8U03 - chains H and L of the 3 polymer chains in the assembly; structure by X-ray diffraction, 2.72 A resolution.

== Chain H ==
Name: 10E8-NGS-03 Fab heavy chain
From: Homo sapiens
Notes: antibody fragment or engineered binder
Amino-acid sequence (232 residues; row label = number of the first residue in the row; a row labelled like 52A-52C holds insertion residues (52A, then the next letters in order)):
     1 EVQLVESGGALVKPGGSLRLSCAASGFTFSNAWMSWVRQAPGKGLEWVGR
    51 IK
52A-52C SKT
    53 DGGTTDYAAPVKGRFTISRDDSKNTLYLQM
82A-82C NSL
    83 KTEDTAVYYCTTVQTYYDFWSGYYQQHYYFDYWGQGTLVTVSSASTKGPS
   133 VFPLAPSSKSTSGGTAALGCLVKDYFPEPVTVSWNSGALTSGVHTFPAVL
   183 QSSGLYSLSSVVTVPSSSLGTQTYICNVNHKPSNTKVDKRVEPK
Disulfide bonds: Cys22-Cys92, Cys152-Cys208

== Chain L ==
Name: 10E8-NGS-03 Fab Light Chain
From: Homo sapiens
Notes: antibody fragment or engineered binder
Amino-acid sequence (211 residues; row label = number of the first residue in the row; a row labelled like 94A-94C holds insertion residues (94A, then the next letters in order)):
     3 ELTQDPAVSVALGQTVRITCQGDSLRSYYASWYQQKPGQAPVLVIYGKNN
    53 RPSGIPDRFSGSSSGNTASLTITGAQAEDEADYYCNSRDSSG
94A-94C NHL
    95 WVFGGGTKLTVLGQPKAAPSVTLFPPSSEELQANKATLVCLISDFYPGAV
   145 TVAWKADSSPVKAGVETTTPSKQSNNKYAASSYLSLTPEQWKSHRSYSCQ
   195 VTHEGSTVEKTVAPTE
Disulfide bonds: Cys22-Cys87, Cys134-Cys193

== Chain H / chain L interface ==
Pairs across the interface - 69 pairs, chain H then chain L:
  Val37(H) - Phe97(L)  hydrophobic
  Gln39(H) - Gln37(L)  hydrogen bond
  Gln39(H) - Tyr86(L)
  Lys43(H) - Tyr86(L)
  Gly44(H) - Tyr86(L)
  Leu45(H) - Pro43(L)  hydrophobic
  Leu45(H) - Tyr86(L)  hydrophobic
  Leu45(H) - Phe97(L)
  Trp47(H) - Trp95(L)
  Trp47(H) - Phe97(L)
  Arg50(H) - Leu94C(L)
  Asp58(H) - Leu94C(L)
  Tyr91(H) - Gln37(L)
  Tyr91(H) - Ala42(L)  hydrophobic
  Tyr98(H) - Gly49(L)
  Asp100(H) - Tyr31(L)  hydrogen bond
  Asp100(H) - Lys50(L)  salt bridge
  His109(H) - Tyr30(L)
  His109(H) - Tyr31(L)
  Tyr110(H) - Asn88(L)
  Tyr110(H) - Trp95(L)  hydrophobic
  Tyr111(H) - Ser33(L)
  Tyr111(H) - Tyr35(L)
  Tyr111(H) - Leu45(L)  hydrophobic
  Tyr111(H) - Tyr48(L)
  Phe112(H) - Tyr35(L)  hydrogen bond (backbone-side chain)
  Phe112(H) - Leu45(L)
  Phe112(H) - Asn88(L)
  Phe112(H) - Phe97(L)  hydrophobic
  Asp113(H) - Leu45(L)
  Trp115(H) - Tyr35(L)
  Trp115(H) - Pro43(L)
  Gly116(H) - Ala42(L)
  Phe134(H) - Ser121(L)
  Phe134(H) - Glu124(L)
  Pro135(H) - Ser121(L)
  Pro135(H) - Glu123(L)
  Leu136(H) - Phe118(L)
  Ala137(H) - Phe118(L)
  Ala149(H) - Phe118(L)
  Leu153(H) - Val133(L)  hydrophobic
  Leu153(H) - Tyr177(L)  hydrophobic
  Lys155(H) - Glu124(L)  salt bridge
  Lys155(H) - Lys129(L)
  Lys155(H) - Thr131(L)  hydrogen bond
  Asp156(H) - Lys129(L)  salt bridge
  His176(H) - Gln167(L)
  His176(H) - Ala173(L)
  Phe178(H) - Leu135(L)  hydrophobic
  Phe178(H) - Ile136(L)
  Phe178(H) - Ala173(L)  hydrophobic
  Phe178(H) - Ala174(L)
  Phe178(H) - Ser175(L)
  Pro179(H) - Thr162(L)
  Pro179(H) - Ser165(L)
  Ala180(H) - Thr162(L)
  Val181(H) - Glu160(L)
  Val181(H) - Thr162(L)
  Val181(H) - Tyr177(L)  hydrophobic
  Leu182(H) - Glu160(L)
  Gln183(H) - Glu160(L)
  Ser184(H) - Glu160(L)  hydrogen bond (backbone-side chain)
  Leu190(H) - Tyr177(L)
  Ser191(H) - Val133(L)
  Ser191(H) - Leu135(L)
  Ser191(H) - Tyr177(L)  hydrogen bond
  Val193(H) - Leu135(L)  hydrophobic
  Lys221(H) - Glu123(L)  salt bridge
  Lys226(H) - Pro119(L)
Interface residues without a listed pair, chain H (45 interface residues in all): Glu46, Ala61, Gln107, Gln117, Ser139, Ser189
Interface residues without a listed pair, chain L (43 interface residues in all): Ser29, Gln41, Asn52, His94B, Thr116, Ala130, Thr161, Ser179, Glu210

== Summary ==
Chain H and chain L form an interface of 45 and 43 residues respectively; the contacts include 6 hydrogen
bonds and 4 salt bridges. Polar pairs include Asp100(H)-Lys50(L), Lys155(H)-Glu124(L) and Asp156(H)-Lys129(L).
Here chain H is 10E8-NGS-03 Fab heavy chain and chain L is 10E8-NGS-03 Fab Light Chain, both from Homo
sapiens. Entry 8U03 (Crystal structure of non-glycosylated 10E8-GT10.1 scaffold in complex with a human 10E8
NGS precursor (10E8-NGS-03)) was determined by X-ray diffraction, deposited together with 8TZN, 8U08, 8V2E and
8SX3.
